Entry 7UK6 (X-ray diffraction, 1.90 A resolution); this record covers chain A.

# Chain A
Name: Putative acid--amine ligase YjfC
From: Escherichia coli K-12
Notes: EC 6.3.1.-
UniProt: P33222 (YJFC_ECOLI); residue numbers follow UniProt; this construct covers 1-387
Chain sequence (394 residues; numbered -6 to 387; the number before each row is that of its first residue; numbers below 1 keep their minus sign (Met-6 is residue -6)):
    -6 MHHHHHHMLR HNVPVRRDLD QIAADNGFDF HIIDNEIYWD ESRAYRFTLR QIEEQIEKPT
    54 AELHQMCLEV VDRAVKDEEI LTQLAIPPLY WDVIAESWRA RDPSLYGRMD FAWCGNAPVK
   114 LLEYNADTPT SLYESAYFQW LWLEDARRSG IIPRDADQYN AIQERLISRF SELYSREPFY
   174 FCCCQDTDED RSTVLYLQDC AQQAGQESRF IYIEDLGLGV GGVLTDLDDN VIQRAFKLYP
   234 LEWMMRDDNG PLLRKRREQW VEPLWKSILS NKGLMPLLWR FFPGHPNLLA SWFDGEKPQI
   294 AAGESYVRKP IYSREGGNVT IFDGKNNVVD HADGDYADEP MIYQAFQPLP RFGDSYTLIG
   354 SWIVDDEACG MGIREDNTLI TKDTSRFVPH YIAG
Unresolved in the structure: -6 to -2
Sequence notes: initiating methionine (-6); expression tag (-5 to 0)
Swiss-Prot annotation at these positions:
  - binding site (ATP): Arg101 to Asp103, Lys265, Lys302, Gly309, Gln337, Leu372 to Thr374
  - binding site (Mg(2+)): Asp103, Glu116, Asn118
  - site: Arg101 (Transition state stabilizer)

# Summary
From UniProt: 10 ATP-binding residues and 3 Mg2+-binding residues.
Chain A is Putative acid--amine ligase YjfC (Escherichia coli K-12); the structure, Apo form of YjfC from
Escherichia coli K-12, was determined by X-ray diffraction together with 7UK7, 7UK8 and 7UKA from the same
study.
